Entry 1N9G (X-ray diffraction, 1.98 A resolution); this record covers chains C and D of the 6 polymer chains in the assembly.

[Chain C]
Name: 2,4-dienoyl-CoA reductase
From: Candida tropicalis
UniProt: Q8WZM4 (ETR2_CANTR); numbering as in UniProt (aligned over 1-386)
Sequence (386 residues; each row starts with the number of its first residue):
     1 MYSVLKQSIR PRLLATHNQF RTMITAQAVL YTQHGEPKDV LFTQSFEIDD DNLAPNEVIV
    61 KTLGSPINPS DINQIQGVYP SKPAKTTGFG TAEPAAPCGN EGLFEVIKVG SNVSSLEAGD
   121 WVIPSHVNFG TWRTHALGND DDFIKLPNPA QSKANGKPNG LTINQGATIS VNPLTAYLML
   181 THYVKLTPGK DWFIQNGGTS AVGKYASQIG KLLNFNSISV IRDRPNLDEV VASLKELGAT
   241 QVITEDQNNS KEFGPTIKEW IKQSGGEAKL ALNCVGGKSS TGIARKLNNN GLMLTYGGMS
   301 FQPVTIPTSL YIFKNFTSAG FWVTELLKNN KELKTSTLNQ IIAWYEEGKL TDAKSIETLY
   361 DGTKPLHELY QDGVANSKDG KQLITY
Disordered / not traced: 1-22
UniProt features mapped onto this chain:
  - active site: Y79 (Proton donor)
  - binding site (NADP(+)): N172, T199 to V202, R222 to R224, Y296 to M299, F321 to V323, K381

[Chain D]
Name: 2,4-dienoyl-CoA reductase
From: Candida tropicalis
UniProt: Q8WZM3 (ETR1_CANTR); numbering as in UniProt (aligned over 1-386)
Sequence (386 residues; row label = number of the first residue in the row):
     1 MYSVLKQSIR PRLLATHNQF RTMITAQAVL YTQHGEPKDV LFTQSFEIDD DNLAPNEVIV
    61 KTLGSPVNPS DINQIQGVYP SKPAKTTGFG TTEPAAPCGN EGLFEVIKVG SNVSSLEAGD
   121 WVIPSHVNFG TWRTHALGND DDFIKLPNPA QSKANGKPNG LTINQGATIS VNPLTAYLML
   181 THYVKLTPGK DWFIQNGGTS AVGKYASQIG KLLNFNSISV IRDRPNLDEV VASLKELGAT
   241 QVITEDQNNS REFGPTIKEW IKQSGGEAKL ALNCVGGKSS TGIARKLNNN GLMLTYGGMS
   301 FQPVTIPTSL YIFKNFTSAG FWVTELLKNN KELKTSTLNQ IIAWYEEGKL TDAKSIETLY
   361 DGTKPLHELY QDGVANSKDG KQLITY
Disordered / not traced: 1-22
UniProt features mapped onto this chain:
  - active site: Y79 (Proton donor)
  - binding site (NADP(+)): N172, T199 to V202, R222 to R224, Y296 to M299, F321 to V323, K381
  - mutagenesis: Y79 (Y79N: 0.1% of catalytic activity)

[Chain C / chain D interface]
Pairs across the interface (12; chain C residue first):
  D223(C) - K235(D)  salt bridge
  P225(C) - A232(D)
  P225(C) - K235(D)
  P225(C) - E236(D)
  D228(C) - D228(D)
  D246(C) - Q241(D)
  N249(C) - Q263(D)
  S250(C) - E259(D)  hydrogen bond
  K251(C) - E259(D)  hydrogen bond (backbone-side chain)
  E252(C) - P255(D)
  E252(C) - E259(D)  hydrogen bond (backbone-side chain)
  K278(C) - Q263(D)  hydrogen bond (side chain-backbone)
Other interface residues (no listed pair), chain C (10 interface residues in all): R224
Other interface residues (no listed pair), chain D (12 interface residues in all): T240, E252, T256, W260

[Summary]
The interface between chain C and chain D involves 10 residues on one side and 12 on the other, with 4
hydrogen bonds and 1 salt bridge. Among the polar pairs are D223(C)-K235(D), S250(C)-E259(D) and
K251(C)-E259(D).
Chain C is 2,4-dienoyl-CoA reductase and chain D is 2,4-dienoyl-CoA reductase, both from Candida tropicalis;
the structure, Mitochondrial 2-enoyl thioester reductase Etr1p/Etr2p heterodimer from Candida tropicalis, was
determined by X-ray diffraction.
